PDB entry 3THV | X-ray diffraction, 1.61 A resolution | chains A and C of the 3 polymer chains in the assembly

[Chain A]
Protein: DNA polymerase I
Notes: EC 2.7.7.7; fragment: Bacillus Fragment
UniProt: C9RTX7 (C9RTX7_GEOSY); residues 285-876 here = UniProt positions 285-876
Chain sequence (592 residues; each row starts with the number of its first residue):
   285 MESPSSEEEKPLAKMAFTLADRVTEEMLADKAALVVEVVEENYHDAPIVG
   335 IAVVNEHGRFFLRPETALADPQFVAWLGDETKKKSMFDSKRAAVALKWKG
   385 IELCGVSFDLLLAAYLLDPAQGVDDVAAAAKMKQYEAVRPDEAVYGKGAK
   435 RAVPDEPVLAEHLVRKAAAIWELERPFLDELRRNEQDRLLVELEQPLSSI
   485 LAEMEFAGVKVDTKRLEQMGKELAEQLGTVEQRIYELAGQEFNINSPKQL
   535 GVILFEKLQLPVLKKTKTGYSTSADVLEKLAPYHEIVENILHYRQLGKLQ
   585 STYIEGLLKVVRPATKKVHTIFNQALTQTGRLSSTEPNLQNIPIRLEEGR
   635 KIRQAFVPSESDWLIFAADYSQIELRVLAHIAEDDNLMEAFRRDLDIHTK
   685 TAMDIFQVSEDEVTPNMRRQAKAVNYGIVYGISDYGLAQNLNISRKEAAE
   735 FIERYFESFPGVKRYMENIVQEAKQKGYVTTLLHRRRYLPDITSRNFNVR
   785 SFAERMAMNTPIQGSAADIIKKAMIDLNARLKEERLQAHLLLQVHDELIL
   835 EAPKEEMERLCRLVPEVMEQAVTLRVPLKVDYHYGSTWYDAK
Unresolved in the structure: 285-297
Sequence notes: engineered mutation Ala598 (Asp in C9RTX7), Tyr710 (Phe in C9RTX7)
Bound ions: Mg2+: Asp653, Tyr654, Asp830 (together with 2',3'-dideoxyadenosine triphosphate)
Residues lining bound ligands: 2',3'-dideoxyadenosine triphosphate (DDS): Arg615, Asp653, Tyr654, Ser655, Gln656, Ile657, Glu658, His682, Arg702, Lys706, Ala707, Tyr710, Tyr714, Asp830

[Chain C]
Molecule: 13-nt DNA strand
Sequence (13 nucleotides; numbered 0 to 12; the number before each row is that of its first residue; numbering starts at 0):
     0 CATTTGAGTCAGG
Unresolved in the structure: 0

[Interface between chain A and chain C]
Pairs across the interface (46):
  Asn527(A) - DG11(C)  hydrogen bond to the phosphate
  Asn529(A) - DG11(C)  sugar contact
  Ser530(A) - DG11(C)  hydrogen bond to the phosphate
  Ser530(A) - DG12(C)  hydrogen bond to the phosphate
  Gln533(A) - DG12(C)  hydrogen bond to the phosphate
  Lys582(A) - DG7(C)  base contact
  Lys582(A) - DT8(C)  hydrogen bond to the base
  Lys582(A) - DC9(C)  sugar contact
  Ser585(A) - DC9(C)  phosphate contact
  Thr586(A) - DC9(C)  sugar contact
  Gly590(A) - DC9(C)  phosphate contact
  Leu610(A) - DA6(C)  phosphate contact
  Leu610(A) - DG7(C)  phosphate contact
  Thr611(A) - DA6(C)  phosphate contact
  Gln612(A) - DG5(C)  phosphate contact
  Gln612(A) - DA6(C)  hydrogen bond to the phosphate
  Thr613(A) - DG5(C)  sugar contact
  Arg615(A) - DG5(C)  hydrogen bond to the base
  Ser617(A) - DA6(C)  phosphate contact
  Ser617(A) - DG7(C)  hydrogen bond to the phosphate
  Ser618(A) - DG7(C)  sugar contact
  Thr619(A) - DG7(C)  phosphate contact
  Thr619(A) - DT8(C)  phosphate contact
  Glu620(A) - DT8(C)  hydrogen bond to the phosphate
  Asn622(A) - DG7(C)  hydrogen bond to the sugar
  Asn625(A) - DG7(C)  base contact
  Ala707(A) - DT3(C)  base contact
  Tyr710(A) - DT3(C)  base contact
  Gly711(A) - DT3(C)  base contact
  Tyr714(A) - DT3(C)  base contact
  Ile716(A) - DT3(C)  hydrogen bond to the sugar
  Ser717(A) - DT2(C)  hydrogen bond to the base
  Ser717(A) - DT3(C)  hydrogen bond to the phosphate
  Tyr719(A) - DT2(C)  base contact
  Gly720(A) - DT3(C)  hydrogen bond to the phosphate
  Arg729(A) - DT2(C)  hydrogen bond to the base
  Arg771(A) - DG5(C)  salt bridge to the phosphate
  Phe781(A) - DA1(C)  base contact
  Asn782(A) - DA1(C)  phosphate contact
  Phe786(A) - DT4(C)  phosphate contact
  Arg789(A) - DT3(C)  hydrogen bond to the phosphate
  Arg789(A) - DT4(C)  salt bridge to the phosphate
  Met790(A) - DG5(C)  phosphate contact
  Asn793(A) - DT4(C)  sugar contact
  Gln797(A) - DT4(C)  hydrogen bond to the base
  Gln797(A) - DG5(C)  hydrogen bond to the sugar
Interface residues without a listed pair, chain A (41 interface residues in all): Glu589, Asn607, Gly715, Asn724, His829
Interface residues without a listed pair, chain C (12 interface residues in all): DA10

[In short]
41 residues of chain A face 12 of chain C across their interface, with 18 hydrogen bonds and 2 salt bridges.
Among the polar pairs are Lys582(A)-DT8(C), Arg615(A)-DG5(C) and Ser717(A)-DT2(C). Bound to chain A:
2',3'-dideoxyadenosine triphosphate.
Chain A is DNA polymerase I and chain C is a 13-nt DNA strand; the structure, Crystal Structure of Bacillus
DNA Polymerase I Large Fragment Bound to DNA and ddATP-dT in Closed ..., was determined by X-ray diffraction,
deposited together with 3PV8, 3PX0, 3PX4, 3PX6, 3TAP, 3TAQ, 3TAR and 3TI0.
